PDB entry 3CIK | X-ray diffraction, 2.75 A resolution | chains B and G of the 3 polymer chains in the assembly

[Chain B]
Protein: Guanine nucleotide-binding protein G(I)/G(S)/G(T) subunit beta-1
Source organism: Bos taurus
UniProtKB: P62871 (GBB1_BOVIN); numbering as in UniProt (aligned over 1-340)
Amino-acid sequence (340 residues; numbered 1 to 340; the number before each row is that of its first residue):
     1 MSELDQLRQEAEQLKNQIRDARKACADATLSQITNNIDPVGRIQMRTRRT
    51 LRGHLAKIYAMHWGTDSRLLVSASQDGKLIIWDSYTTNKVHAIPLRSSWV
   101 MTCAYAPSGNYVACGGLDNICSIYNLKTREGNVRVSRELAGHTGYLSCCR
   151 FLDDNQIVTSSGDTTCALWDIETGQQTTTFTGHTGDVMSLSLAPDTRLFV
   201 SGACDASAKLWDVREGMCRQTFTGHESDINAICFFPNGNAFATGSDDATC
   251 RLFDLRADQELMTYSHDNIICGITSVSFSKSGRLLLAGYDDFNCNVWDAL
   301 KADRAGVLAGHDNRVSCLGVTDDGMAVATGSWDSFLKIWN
Unresolved in the structure: 1
Swiss-Prot annotation at these positions:
  - modified residue: Ser2 (N-acetylserine), His266 (Phosphohistidine)

[Chain G]
Protein: Guanine nucleotide-binding protein G(I)/G(S)/G(O) subunit gamma-2
Source organism: Bos taurus
UniProtKB: P63212 (GBG2_BOVIN); residue numbers follow UniProt; this construct covers 1-68
Amino-acid sequence (74 residues; numbered -5 to 68; the number before each row is that of its first residue; numbers below 1 keep their minus sign (His-5 is residue -5)):
    -5 HHHHHHMASNNTASIAQARKLVEQLKMEANIDRIKVSKAAADLMAYCEAH
    45 AKEDPLLTPVPASENPFREKKFFC
Unresolved in the structure: -5 to 7
Sequence notes: expression tag (-5 to 0)
Modified / non-standard residues: Cys68 (o-methylcysteine; CMT)
Swiss-Prot annotation at these positions:
  - modified residue: Ala2 (N-acetylalanine)

[Interface between chain B and chain G]
Residue-residue contacts (79):
  Glu3(B) - Ile9(G)
  Leu7(B) - Arg13(G)
  Leu7(B) - Val16(G)
  Glu10(B) - Val16(G)
  Glu10(B) - Lys20(G)
  Ala11(B) - Leu19(G)
  Leu14(B) - Val16(G)
  Leu14(B) - Leu19(G)  hydrophobic
  Gln17(B) - Ala23(G)
  Ala21(B) - Arg27(G)
  Ala24(B) - Lys29(G)  hydrogen bond (backbone-side chain)
  Cys25(B) - Arg27(G)
  Cys25(B) - Ile28(G)
  Cys25(B) - Lys29(G)
  Cys25(B) - Val30(G)  hydrogen bond (backbone-backbone)
  Asp27(B) - Lys29(G)
  Asp27(B) - Val30(G)
  Asp27(B) - Ser31(G)  hydrogen bond
  Ala28(B) - Val30(G)
  Leu30(B) - Ala34(G)  hydrophobic
  Ile33(B) - Ala34(G)  hydrophobic
  Ile33(B) - Met38(G)
  Ile37(B) - Glu42(G)
  Ile43(B) - Leu50(G)
  Arg48(B) - Phe61(G)
  Arg48(B) - Arg62(G)
  Arg49(B) - Pro60(G)  hydrogen bond (side chain-backbone)
  Arg49(B) - Phe61(G)
  Arg68(B) - Cys68(G)  hydrogen bond (side chain-backbone)
  Ser84(B) - Phe61(G)
  Tyr85(B) - Pro60(G)
  Tyr85(B) - Phe61(G)  hydrophobic
  Tyr85(B) - Phe67(G)  hydrophobic
  Cys218(B) - Gln18(G)  hydrogen bond (backbone-side chain)
  Cys218(B) - Glu22(G)
  Arg219(B) - Glu22(G)
  Gln220(B) - Ile25(G)
  Thr221(B) - Glu22(G)  hydrogen bond
  Phe235(B) - Leu37(G)  hydrophobic
  Phe235(B) - Tyr40(G)  hydrophobic
  Phe235(B) - Cys41(G)  hydrophobic
  Pro236(B) - Tyr40(G)
  Asn237(B) - Tyr40(G)
  Asp254(B) - Ala33(G)
  Asp254(B) - Leu37(G)
  Arg256(B) - Arg27(G)
  Arg256(B) - Ile28(G)  hydrogen bond (backbone-backbone)
  Arg256(B) - Asp36(G)  salt bridge
  Ala257(B) - Arg27(G)
  Ala257(B) - Ile28(G)
  Ala257(B) - Val30(G)  hydrophobic
  Asp258(B) - Ile25(G)
  Asp258(B) - Arg27(G)  salt bridge
  Gln259(B) - Val30(G)
  Leu261(B) - Val30(G)  hydrophobic
  Leu261(B) - Leu37(G)  hydrophobic
  Ser279(B) - Asp48(G)  hydrogen bond
  Lys280(B) - Glu47(G)
  Lys280(B) - Asp48(G)  hydrogen bond (backbone-side chain)
  Ser281(B) - Tyr40(G)
  Ser281(B) - Cys41(G)
  Ser281(B) - His44(G)
  Ser281(B) - Asp48(G)  hydrogen bond
  Ser281(B) - Leu51(G)
  Gly282(B) - Cys41(G)
  Arg283(B) - Cys41(G)
  Arg283(B) - Leu51(G)
  Leu300(B) - Cys41(G)  hydrophobic
  Asp323(B) - Pro49(G)
  Gly324(B) - Pro49(G)
  Gly324(B) - Leu50(G)
  Met325(B) - Val54(G)  hydrophobic
  Met325(B) - Glu58(G)
  Met325(B) - Pro60(G)
  Ala326(B) - Phe61(G)  hydrophobic
  Ile338(B) - Phe61(G)  hydrophobic
  Asn340(B) - Asn59(G)  hydrogen bond
  Asn340(B) - Phe61(G)
  Asn340(B) - Arg62(G)  hydrogen bond
Interface residues without a listed pair, chain B (59 interface residues in all): Leu4, Lys15, Ile18, Arg22, Ala26, Thr29, Thr34, Val40, Met45, Thr181, Ala240, Leu252, Leu284, Val327
Interface residues without a listed pair, chain G (42 interface residues in all): Ala12, Lys14, Leu15, Lys32, Ala35, Ala45

[Summary]
59 residues of chain B and 42 residues of chain G are in contact, with 13 hydrogen bonds and 2 salt bridges.
Polar pairs include Arg256(B)-Asp36(G), Asp258(B)-Arg27(G) and Ala24(B)-Lys29(G).
Chain B is Guanine nucleotide-binding protein G(I)/G(S)/G(T) subunit beta-1 and chain G is Guanine
nucleotide-binding protein G(I)/G(S)/G(O) subunit gamma-2, both from Bos taurus; the structure, Human GRK2 in
Complex with Gbetagamma subunits, was determined by X-ray diffraction, deposited together with 3KRW and 3KRX.
